PDB entry 9FCM | X-ray diffraction, 1.94 A resolution | chains A and E of the 6 polymer chains in the assembly

[Chain A]
Name: Single-domain antibody R3DC23
From: Lama glama
Notes: antibody fragment or engineered binder
Amino-acid sequence (149 residues; each row starts with the number of its first residue):
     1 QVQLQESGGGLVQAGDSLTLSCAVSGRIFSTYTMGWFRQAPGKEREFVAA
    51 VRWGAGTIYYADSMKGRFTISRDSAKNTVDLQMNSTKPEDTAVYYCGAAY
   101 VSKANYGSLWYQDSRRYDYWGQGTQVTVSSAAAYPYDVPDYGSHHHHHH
Unresolved in the structure: 63-66, 127-149
Disulfide bonds: Cys22-Cys96

[Chain E]
Name: Spike protein S2'
From: Severe acute respiratory syndrome coronavirus 2
UniProtKB: P0DTC2 (SPIKE_SARS2); residue numbers follow UniProt; this construct covers 1159-1211
Amino-acid sequence (55 residues; row label = number of the first residue in the row):
  1157 GPHTSPDVDLGDISGINASVVNIQKEIDRLNEVAKNLNESLIDLQELGKY
  1207 EQYIK
Unresolved in the structure: 1157-1165, 1210-1211
Sequence notes: expression tag (1157-1158)
UniProt features mapped onto this chain:
  - region: Asp1163 to Glu1202 (Heptad repeat 2)
  - glycosylation (N-linked (GlcNAc...) asparagine): Asn1173 (complex), Asn1194 (complex)
From the paper describing this entry:
  - mutagenesis - N1192D, E1195Q, L1197A, L1197F, I1198V, L1200A, L1200V, G1204E: unchanged binding to Single-domain antibody R3DC23 (chain A)
  - post-translational modification sites: Asn1194 (citing earlier work)
  - mutagenesis - S1196F, Q1201K: abolished binding to Single-domain antibody R3DC23 (chain A)
  - mutagenesis - N1194E, D1199N, E1202K, L1203G: decreased binding to Single-domain antibody R3DC23 (chain A)

[Chain A / chain E interface]
Contacting residue pairs (21; chain A residue first):
  Phe29(A) - Leu1203(E)  hydrophobic
  Phe29(A) - Tyr1206(E)  hydrophobic
  Thr31(A) - Asp1199(E)
  Thr31(A) - Leu1203(E)
  Arg52(A) - Asp1199(E)  salt bridge
  Tyr100(A) - Leu1200(E)
  Tyr100(A) - Leu1203(E)  hydrophobic
  Val101(A) - Asp1199(E)
  Val101(A) - Leu1203(E)  hydrophobic
  Ser102(A) - Glu1195(E)  hydrogen bond
  Ser102(A) - Ser1196(E)  hydrogen bond (backbone-side chain)
  Ser102(A) - Asp1199(E)  hydrogen bond (backbone-side chain)
  Lys103(A) - Ser1196(E)
  Ala104(A) - Asn1192(E)
  Ala104(A) - Glu1195(E)
  Ala104(A) - Ser1196(E)  hydrogen bond (backbone-side chain)
  Asn105(A) - Asn1192(E)
  Asn105(A) - Leu1193(E)
  Asn105(A) - Ser1196(E)  hydrogen bond
  Ser108(A) - Glu1188(E)  hydrogen bond
  Ser108(A) - Asn1192(E)  hydrogen bond
Other interface residues (no listed pair), chain A (12 interface residues in all): Gly107, Trp110
Other interface residues (no listed pair), chain E (10 interface residues in all): Glu1202
The authors on this interface:
  - epitope / paratope residues, chain E: Glu1195(E), Ser1196(E), Glu1202(E)
  - hot spots on chain E (mutagenesis) - Q1201K, Q1201R: abolished binding to Single-domain antibody R3DC23 (chain A)
  - hot spots on chain E (mutagenesis) - N1194E: decreased binding to Single-domain antibody R3DC23 (chain A)

[Overview]
12 residues of chain A face 10 of chain E across their interface; the contacts include 7 hydrogen bonds and 1
salt bridge. Polar pairs include Arg52(A)-Asp1199(E), Ser102(A)-Glu1195(E) and Ser102(A)-Ser1196(E). From the
paper: N1194E, D1199N and E1202K of chain E, among others, reduce binding to Single-domain antibody R3DC23
(chain A); epitope/paratope residues Glu1195(E), Ser1196(E) and Glu1202(E); 15 substitutions were tested in
all.
Chain A is Single-domain antibody R3DC23 (Lama glama) and chain E is Spike protein S2' (Severe acute
respiratory syndrome coronavirus 2); the structure, Single-domain antibody binding the SARS-COV2 S2, was
determined by X-ray diffraction.
